Entry 7WTM (electron microscopy, 3.50 A resolution); this record covers chains C2 and SW of the 17 polymer chains in the assembly.

[Chain C2]
Molecule: 18S rRNA
Source organism: Saccharomyces cerevisiae
Sequence (1800 nucleotides; numbered 1 to 1800; the number before each row is that of its first residue):
     1 UAUCUGGUUG AUCCUGCCAG UAGUCAUAUG CUUGUCUCAA AGAUUAAGCC AUGCAUGUCU
    61 AAGUAUAAGC AAUUUAUACA GUGAAACUGC GAAUGGCUCA UUAAAUCAGU UAUCGUUUAU
   121 UUGAUAGUUC CUUUACUACA UGGUAUAACU GUGGUAAUUC UAGAGCUAAU ACAUGCUUAA
   181 AAUCUCGACC CUUUGGAAGA GAUGUAUUUA UUAGAUAAAA AAUCAAUGUC UUCGGACUCU
   241 UUGAUGAUUC AUAAUAACUU UUCGAAUCGC AUGGCCUUGU GCUGGCGAUG GUUCAUUCAA
   301 AUUUCUGCCC UAUCAACUUU CGAUGGUAGG AUAGUGGCCU ACCAUGGUUU CAACGGGUAA
   361 CGGGGAAUAA GGGUUCGAUU CCGGAGAGGG AGCCUGAGAA ACGGCUACCA CAUCCAAGGA
   421 AGGCAGCAGG CGCGCAAAUU ACCCAAUCCU AAUUCAGGGA GGUAGUGACA AUAAAUAACG
   481 AUACAGGGCC CAUUCGGGUC UUGUAAUUGG AAUGAGUACA AUGUAAAUAC CUUAACGAGG
   541 AACAAUUGGA GGGCAAGUCU GGUGCCAGCA GCCGCGGUAA UUCCAGCUCC AAUAGCGUAU
   601 AUUAAAGUUG UUGCAGUUAA AAAGCUCGUA GUUGAACUUU GGGCCCGGUU GGCCGGUCCG
   661 AUUUUUUCGU GUACUGGAUU UCCAACGGGG CCUUUCCUUC UGGCUAACCU UGAGUCCUUG
   721 UGGCUCUUGG CGAACCAGGA CUUUUACUUU GAAAAAAUUA GAGUGUUCAA AGCAGGCGUA
   781 UUGCUCGAAU AUAUUAGCAU GGAAUAAUAG AAUAGGACGU UUGGUUCUAU UUUGUUGGUU
   841 UCUAGGACCA UCGUAAUGAU UAAUAGGGAC GGUCGGGGGC AUCAGUAUUC AAUUGUCAGA
   901 GGUGAAAUUC UUGGAUUUAU UGAAGACUAA CUACUGCGAA AGCAUUUGCC AAGGACGUUU
   961 UCAUUAAUCA AGAACGAAAG UUAGGGGAUC GAAGAUGAUC AGAUACCGUC GUAGUCUUAA
  1021 CCAUAAACUA UGCCGACUAG GGAUCGGGUG GUGUUUUUUU AAUGACCCAC UCGGCACCUU
  1081 ACGAGAAAUC AAAGUCUUUG GGUUCUGGGG GGAGUAUGGU CGCAAGGCUG AAACUUAAAG
  1141 GAAUUGACGG AAGGGCACCA CCAGGAGUGG AGCCUGCGGC UUAAUUUGAC UCAACACGGG
  1201 GAAACUCACC AGGUCCAGAC ACAAUAAGGA UUGACAGAUU GAGAGCUCUU UCUUGAUUUU
  1261 GUGGGUGGUG GUGCAUGGCC GUUCUUAGUU GGUGGAGUGA UUUGUCUGCU UAAUUGCGAU
  1321 AACGAACGAG ACCUUAACCU ACUAAAUAGU GGUGCUAGCA UUUGCUGGUU AUCCACUUCU
  1381 UAGAGGGACU AUCGGUUUCA AGCCGAUGGA AGUUUGAGGC AAUAACAGGU CUGUGAUGCC
  1441 CUUAGACGUU CUGGGCCGCA CGCGCGCUAC ACUGACGGAG CCAGCGAGUC UAACCUUGGC
  1501 CGAGAGGUCU UGGUAAUCUU GUGAAACUCC GUCGUGCUGG GGAUAGAGCA UUGUAAUUAU
  1561 UGCUCUUCAA CGAGGAAUUC CUAGUAAGCG CAAGUCAUCA GCUUGCGUUG AUUACGUCCC
  1621 UGCCCUUUGU ACACACCGCC CGUCGCUAGU ACCGAUUGAA UGGCUUAGUG AGGCCUCAGG
  1681 AUCUGCUUAG AGAAGGGGGC AACUCCAUCU CAGAGCGGAG AAUUUGGACA AACUUGGUCA
  1741 UUUAGAGGAA CUAAAAGUCG UAACAAGGUU UCCGUAGGUG AACCUGCGGA AGGAUCAUUA
Disordered / not traced: 73-75, 133-135, 489-498, 651-683, 707-732, 1147-1765

[Chain SW]
Name: 40S ribosomal protein S22-A
Source organism: Saccharomyces cerevisiae
Reference sequence: P0C0W1 (RS22A_YEAST); residues 1-130 here = UniProt positions 1-130
Sequence (130 residues; numbered 1 to 130; the number before each row is that of its first residue):
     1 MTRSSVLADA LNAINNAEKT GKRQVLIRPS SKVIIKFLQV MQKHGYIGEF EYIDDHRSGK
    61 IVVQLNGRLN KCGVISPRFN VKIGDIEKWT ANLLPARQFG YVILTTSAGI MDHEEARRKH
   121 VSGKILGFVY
Disordered / not traced: 1

[How chain C2 and chain SW interact]
Residue-residue contacts - 81 pairs, chain C2 then chain SW:
  G371(C2) - Lys88(SW)  sugar contact
  U612(C2) - Asn92(SW)  hydrogen bond to the sugar
  U633(C2) - Ser4(SW)  hydrogen bond to the sugar
  G634(C2) - Ser4(SW)  sugar contact
  A635(C2) - Arg3(SW)  sugar contact
  A635(C2) - Val6(SW)  sugar contact
  A636(C2) - Val6(SW)  phosphate contact
  A636(C2) - Ser30(SW)  sugar contact
  A636(C2) - Ser31(SW)  sugar contact
  A636(C2) - Ser58(SW)  sugar contact
  C637(C2) - Ser31(SW)  phosphate contact
  C637(C2) - Lys32(SW)  hydrogen bond to the phosphate
  U638(C2) - Lys32(SW)  salt bridge to the phosphate
  C686(C2) - Arg118(SW)  hydrogen bond to the phosphate
  G687(C2) - Glu115(SW)  phosphate contact
  G687(C2) - Arg118(SW)  salt bridge to the phosphate
  G687(C2) - Lys119(SW)  salt bridge to the phosphate
  G688(C2) - Lys119(SW)  phosphate contact
  C747(C2) - Asn80(SW)  phosphate contact
  C747(C2) - Lys124(SW)  sugar contact
  U748(C2) - Asn80(SW)  phosphate contact
  U748(C2) - Val81(SW)  sugar contact
  U748(C2) - Lys82(SW)  salt bridge to the phosphate
  U748(C2) - Ser122(SW)  hydrogen bond to the sugar
  U749(C2) - Lys82(SW)  phosphate contact
  U749(C2) - Ile83(SW)  hydrogen bond to the phosphate
  U749(C2) - His120(SW)  sugar contact
  U750(C2) - His120(SW)  salt bridge to the phosphate
  G802(C2) - Ser107(SW)  hydrogen bond to the sugar
  A803(C2) - Ser107(SW)  hydrogen bond to the sugar
  A804(C2) - Thr105(SW)  base contact
  A804(C2) - Thr106(SW)  sugar contact
  A804(C2) - Ser107(SW)  base contact
  A804(C2) - Ile110(SW)  sugar contact
  U805(C2) - Lys32(SW)  salt bridge to the phosphate
  U805(C2) - Arg78(SW)  hydrogen bond to the phosphate
  U805(C2) - Thr105(SW)  sugar contact
  U805(C2) - Lys124(SW)  base contact
  A806(C2) - Arg78(SW)  salt bridge to the phosphate
  U861(C2) - His56(SW)  hydrogen bond to the sugar
  U861(C2) - Arg57(SW)  sugar contact
  A862(C2) - Arg57(SW)  sugar contact
  A863(C2) - Arg57(SW)  salt bridge to the phosphate
  U864(C2) - Arg28(SW)  salt bridge to the phosphate
  U864(C2) - Arg57(SW)  phosphate contact
  U864(C2) - Lys60(SW)  base contact
  A865(C2) - Arg28(SW)  salt bridge to the phosphate
  A966(C2) - Thr2(SW)  sugar contact
  A967(C2) - Thr2(SW)  sugar contact
  C1034(C2) - Thr2(SW)  hydrogen bond to the sugar
  G1035(C2) - Thr2(SW)  hydrogen bond to the sugar
  G1035(C2) - Arg3(SW)  sugar contact
  A1036(C2) - Arg3(SW)  sugar contact
  A1036(C2) - Asn12(SW)  base contact
  C1037(C2) - Asn12(SW)  sugar contact
  C1037(C2) - Asn16(SW)  hydrogen bond to the base
  U1038(C2) - Thr20(SW)  sugar contact
  U1038(C2) - Lys22(SW)  phosphate contact
  A1039(C2) - Lys22(SW)  salt bridge to the phosphate
  U1095(C2) - Asn12(SW)  hydrogen bond to the base
  U1095(C2) - Asn16(SW)  hydrogen bond to the sugar
  U1095(C2) - Lys19(SW)  hydrogen bond to the phosphate
  C1096(C2) - Lys19(SW)  salt bridge to the phosphate
  C1096(C2) - Lys71(SW)  phosphate contact
  U1098(C2) - Lys71(SW)  hydrogen bond to the phosphate
  U1098(C2) - Tyr130(SW)  hydrogen bond to the sugar
  U1099(C2) - Lys71(SW)  salt bridge to the phosphate
  U1099(C2) - Phe128(SW)  phosphate contact
  G1100(C2) - Val74(SW)  hydrogen bond to the sugar
  G1100(C2) - Ile75(SW)  sugar contact
  G1100(C2) - Ser76(SW)  hydrogen bond to the sugar
  G1100(C2) - Phe79(SW)  base contact
  G1100(C2) - Trp89(SW)  base contact
  G1100(C2) - Leu93(SW)  base contact
  G1101(C2) - Thr2(SW)  hydrogen bond to the base
  G1101(C2) - Ser4(SW)  sugar contact
  G1101(C2) - Ser5(SW)  sugar contact
  G1101(C2) - Ala8(SW)  sugar contact
  G1101(C2) - Ser76(SW)  hydrogen bond to the phosphate
  G1102(C2) - Ser4(SW)  sugar contact
  G1102(C2) - Ser76(SW)  hydrogen bond to the phosphate
Other interface residues (no listed pair), chain C2 (44 interface residues in all): A746, U795, C1082, G1094
Other interface residues (no listed pair), chain SW (53 interface residues in all): Asp9, Ala13, Pro29, Asn70, Pro77, Ala108, Gly109, Gly123

[In short]
The interface between chain C2 and chain SW involves 44 residues on one side and 53 on the other; the contacts
include 23 hydrogen bonds and 13 salt bridges. Polar contacts include C1037(C2)-Asn16(SW), U1095(C2)-Asn12(SW)
and G1101(C2)-Thr2(SW).
Here chain C2 is 18S rRNA and chain SW is 40S ribosomal protein S22-A, both from Saccharomyces cerevisiae.
Entry 7WTM (Cryo-EM structure of a yeast pre-40S ribosomal subunit - State Dis-E) was determined by electron
microscopy together with 7WTL from the same study.
